Entry 9AST (electron microscopy, 3.07 A resolution); this record covers chains A and R of the 6 polymer chains in the assembly.

== Chain A ==
Name: Guanine nucleotide-binding protein G(i) subunit alpha-1
From: Homo sapiens
UniProt: P63096 (GNAI1_HUMAN); residue numbers follow UniProt; this construct covers 1-354
Chain sequence (354 residues; row label = number of the first residue in the row):
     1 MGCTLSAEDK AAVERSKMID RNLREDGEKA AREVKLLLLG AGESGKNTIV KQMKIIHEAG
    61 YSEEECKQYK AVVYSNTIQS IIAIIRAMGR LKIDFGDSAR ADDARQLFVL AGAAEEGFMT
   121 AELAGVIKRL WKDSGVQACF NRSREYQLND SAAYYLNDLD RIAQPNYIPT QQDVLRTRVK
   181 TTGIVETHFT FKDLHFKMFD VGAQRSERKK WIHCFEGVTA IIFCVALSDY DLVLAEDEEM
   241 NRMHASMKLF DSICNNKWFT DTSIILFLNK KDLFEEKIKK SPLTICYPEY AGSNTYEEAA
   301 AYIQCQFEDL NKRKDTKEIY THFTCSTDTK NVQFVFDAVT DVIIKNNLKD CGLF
Unresolved in the structure: 1-3, 55-181, 234-239
Differences from the reference sequence: engineered mutation N47 (Ser in P63096), A203 (Gly in P63096), A245 (Glu in P63096), S326 (Ala in P63096)
UniProt features mapped onto this chain:
  - region: K35 to K46, T48 (G1 motif), D173 to T181 (G2 motif), F196 to G202, Q204, R205 (G3 motif), I265 to D272 (G4 motif), T324, C325, T327 to T329 (G5 motif)
  - binding site (GTP): E43 to K46, T48, S151, L175 to T181, D200 to G202, Q204, N269 to D272
  - binding site (Mg(2+)): T181
  - modified residue: R178 (ADP-ribosylarginine), Q204 (Deamidated glutamine), C351 (ADP-ribosylcysteine)
  - lipidation: G2 (N-myristoyl glycine), C3 (S-palmitoyl cysteine)
  - natural variant: G40 (G40C: In NEDHISB; G40R: In NEDHISB), G45 (G45D: In NEDHISB), T48 (T48I: In NEDHISB; T48K: In NEDHISB), Q52 (Q52P: In NEDHISB), S75 (deletion: In NEDHISB; uncertain significance), Q172 (deletion: In NEDHISB), D173 (D173V: In NEDHISB), E186 to F189 (deletion: In NEDHISB; uncertain significance), C224 (C224Y: In NEDHISB), K270 (K270N: In NEDHISB; K270R: In NEDHISB), D272 (D272G: In NEDHISB), V332 (V332E: In NEDHISB; uncertain significance)
  - mutagenesis: G42 (G42R: Abolishes switch to an activated conformation and dissociation from beta and gamma subunits upon GTP binding. Abolishes interaction with RGS family members), E116 (E116L: Enhances interaction (inactive GDP-bound) with RGS14), Q147 (Q147L: Enhances interaction (inactive GDP-bound) with RGS14)

== Chain R ==
Name: Chemokine XC receptor 1, Non structural polyprotein
From: Homo sapiens
UniProt: chimeric construct of P46094, A0A482LYE4: residues 2-333 from P46094 (XCR1_HUMAN) positions 2-333 (same numbers); residues 335-492 from A0A482LYE4 positions 71-228 (UniProt number = residue number - 264)
Chain sequence (532 residues; numbered 2 to 533; the number before each row is that of its first residue):
     2 ESSGNPESTT FFYYDLQSQP CENQAWVFAT LATTVLYCLV FLLSLVGNSL VLWVLVKYES
    62 LESLTNIFIL NLCLSDLVFA CLLPVWISPY HWGWVLGDFL CKLLNMIFSI SLYSSIFFLT
   122 IMTIHRYLSV VSPLSTLRVP TLRCRVLVTM AVWVASILSS ILDTIFHKVL SSGCDYSELT
   182 WYLTSVYQHN LFFLLSLGII LFCYVEILRT LFRSRSKRRH RTVKLIFAIV VAYFLSWGPY
   242 NFTLFLQTLF RTQIIRSCEA KQQLEYALLI CRNLAFSHCC FNPVLYVFVG VKFRTHLKHV
   302 LRQFWFCRLQ APSPASIPHS PGAFAYEGAS FYGSVFTLED FVGDWEQTAA YNLDQVLEQG
   362 GVSSLLQNLA VSVTPIQRIV RSGENALKID IHVIIPYEGL SADQMAQIEE VFKVVYPVDD
   422 HHFKVILPYG TLVIDGVTPN MLNYFGRPYE GIAVFDGKKI TVTGTLWNGN KIIDERLITP
   482 DGSMLFRVTI NSGGSGHHHH HHHHWSHPQF EKGGGSGGGS GGSAWSHPQF EK
Unresolved in the structure: 2-20, 304-533
Differences from the reference sequence: linker (334); conflict E347 (Arg83 in A0A482LYE4), A351 (Gly87 in A0A482LYE4), L367 (Phe103 in A0A482LYE4), A371 (Gly107 in A0A482LYE4), R382 (Leu118 in A0A482LYE4), A387 (Gly123 in A0A482LYE4), A403 (Gly139 in A0A482LYE4), A407 (Gly143 in A0A482LYE4), E411 (Lys147 in A0A482LYE4), V412 (Ile148 in A0A482LYE4), P429 (His165 in A0A482LYE4), L443 (Ile179 in A0A482LYE4), N444 (Asp180 in A0A482LYE4), T480 (Asn216 in A0A482LYE4), M485 (Leu221 in A0A482LYE4); expression tag (493-533)
Disulfide bonds: C102-C175

== How chain A and chain R interact ==
Residue-residue contacts (27):
  E28(A) with V140(R); R146(R), salt bridge
  R32(A) with L138(R)
  L194(A) with L135(R), hydrophobic; L138(R), hydrophobic
  D315(A) with K218(R)
  I343(A) with P134(R), hydrophobic; L138(R), hydrophobic
  I344(A) with V131(R); P134(R), hydrophobic
  K345(A) with S217(R), hydrogen bond; K218(R)
  N347(A) with S130(R)
  L348(A) with V131(R), hydrophobic; L212(R), hydrophobic
  K349(A) with V292(R)
  C351(A) with R127(R)
  G352(A) with G291(R)
  L353(A) with T223(R), hydrogen bond (backbone-side chain); L226(R); I227(R), hydrophobic
  F354(A) with K218(R); R219(R); R222(R), hydrogen bond (backbone-side chain); T223(R); G291(R); V292(R)
Interface residues without a listed pair, chain A (19 interface residues in all): A31, F336, T340, D341, D350
Interface residues without a listed pair, chain R (25 interface residues in all): E63, T66, Y205, S215, V290, K293, F294

== Overview ==
19 residues of chain A face 25 of chain R across their interface, with 3 hydrogen bonds and 1 salt bridge.
Polar contacts include E28(A)-R146(R), K345(A)-S217(R) and L353(A)-T223(R). Curated annotation (UniProt) lists
21 GTP-binding residues, Mg2+-binding residue T181(A) and 3 mutagenesis sites on chain A.
Here chain A is Guanine nucleotide-binding protein G(i) subunit alpha-1 and chain R is Chemokine XC receptor
1, Non structural polyprotein, both from Homo sapiens. Entry 9AST (Cryo-EM structure of XCR1 signaling
complex) was determined by electron microscopy.
